PDB entry 6U61 | X-ray diffraction, 2.29 A resolution | chains A and E

# Chain A
Molecule: Bromodomain-containing protein 2
Organism: Homo sapiens
Reference sequence: H0Y6K2 (H0Y6K2_HUMAN); residues 65-194 here correspond to UniProt positions 71-200 (UniProt number = residue number + 6)
Chain sequence (136 residues; each row starts with the number of its first residue):
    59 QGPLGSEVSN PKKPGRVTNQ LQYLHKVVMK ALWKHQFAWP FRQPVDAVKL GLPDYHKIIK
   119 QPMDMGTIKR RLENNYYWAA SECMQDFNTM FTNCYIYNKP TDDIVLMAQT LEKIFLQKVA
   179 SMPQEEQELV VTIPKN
Unresolved in the structure: 59-69, 188-194
Sequence notes: expression tag (59-64)
Ion coordination: Zn2+ site 1: His83, Glu131 (shared with 1 residue of chain B); Zn2+ site 2 near His114 (its only coordinating residue here)

# Chain E
Molecule: cyclic peptide 3.1_3
Chain sequence (13 residues; row label = number of the first residue in the row; numbering starts at 0):
     0 XWWIIPKVKK GCX
Modified positions: ACE (acetyl group) at position 0, NH2 (amino group) at position 12; Lys6, Lys9 (N(6)-acetyllysine; ALY)
Glycans and other covalent adducts: covalent link ACE_0-Cys11

# Interface between chain A and chain E
Pairs across the interface (23; chain A residue first):
  Phe95(A) - Lys9(E)
  Trp97(A) - ACE_0(E)
  Trp97(A) - Trp1(E)
  Trp97(A) - Trp2(E)
  Trp97(A) - Cys11(E)
  Pro98(A) - Trp2(E)  hydrophobic
  Pro98(A) - Lys6(E)
  Phe99(A) - Lys6(E)
  Val103(A) - Lys6(E)
  Leu108(A) - Trp2(E)
  Leu108(A) - Pro5(E)
  Leu110(A) - Lys6(E)
  Asn156(A) - Lys6(E)
  Lys157(A) - Val7(E)
  Asp160(A) - Lys6(E)
  Asp160(A) - Val7(E)
  Asp161(A) - Lys6(E)  hydrogen bond (backbone-backbone)
  Asp161(A) - Val7(E)  hydrogen bond (backbone-backbone)
  Asp161(A) - Lys8(E)
  Asp161(A) - Lys9(E)  hydrogen bond (side chain-backbone)
  Ile162(A) - Trp2(E)  hydrophobic
  Ile162(A) - Lys6(E)  hydrogen bond (backbone-backbone)
  Met165(A) - Lys9(E)
Other interface residues (no listed pair), chain A (15 interface residues in all): Tyr113, Cys152

# Overview
The interface between chain A and chain E involves 15 residues on one side and 9 on the other, with 4 hydrogen
bonds. Polar contacts include Asp161(A)-Lys9(E), Asp161(A)-Lys6(E) and Asp161(A)-Val7(E). His83(A) and
Glu131(A) coordinate Zn2+ site 1.
Chain A is Bromodomain-containing protein 2 (Homo sapiens) and chain E is cyclic peptide 3.1_3; the structure,
BRD2-BD1 in complex with the cyclic peptide 3.1_3, was determined by X-ray diffraction (same publication as
6U4A, 6U6K, 6U6L, 6U71, 6U72, 6U74 and 8 further entries).
